6RDZ - chains R and S of the 31 polymer chains in the assembly; structure by electron microscopy, 3.50 A resolution.

# Chain R
Protein: Mitochondrial ATP synthase subunit delta
From: Polytomella sp. Pringsheim 198.80
UniProt: D7P7X6 (D7P7X6_9CHLO); numbering as in UniProt (aligned over 1-199)
Chain sequence (199 residues; numbered 1 to 199; the number before each row is that of its first residue):
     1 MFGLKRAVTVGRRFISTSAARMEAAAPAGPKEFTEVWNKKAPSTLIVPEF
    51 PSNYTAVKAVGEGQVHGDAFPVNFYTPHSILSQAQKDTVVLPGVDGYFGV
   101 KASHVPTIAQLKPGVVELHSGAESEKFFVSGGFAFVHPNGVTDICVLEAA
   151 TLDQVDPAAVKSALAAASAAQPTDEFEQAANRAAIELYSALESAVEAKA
Unresolved in the structure: 1-22

# Chain S
Protein: ATP synthase gamma chain, mitochondrial
From: Polytomella sp. Pringsheim 198.80
UniProt: Q4LDE7 (Q4LDE7_9CHLO); residue numbers follow UniProt; this construct covers 1-317
Chain sequence (317 residues; numbered 1 to 317; the number before each row is that of its first residue):
     1 MALRKAVLSLGLSQGVAAEAVLGSGMFNAVQHESVRYASNQAVKQRIRAI
    51 KNIGKITKAMKMVAASKMKNAQIAVEQSRGLVDPFVRLFGDFPAVNSNKS
   101 VVVAVTSDKGLCGGLNSNITKYTRATLATTESEGKDVVVVSIGDKGRSQL
   151 TRIESQRYQLAIADTYKVRVTFGQASLIVEELIKHNPQSYQILFNKFRSA
   201 ISFKPTVATILSPDLLEKQLEDVTGNSLDAYDIEASHERSDVLRDLTEFH
   251 LGVTLYNAMLENNCSEHASRMSAMENSTKSAGEMLGKLTLDYNRKRQATI
   301 TTELIEIIAGASALMDE
Unresolved in the structure: 1-38, 316-317

# Interface between chain R and chain S
Residue-residue contacts (99; chain R residue first):
  Glu23(R) with Asp222(S); Val223(S); Thr224(S), hydrogen bond (side chain-backbone); Gly225(S)
  Ala26(R) with Asn96(S); Leu220(S)
  Ala28(R) with Phe92(S); Ala94(S)
  Gly29(R) with Asp91(S); Pro93(S)
  Pro30(R) with Asp91(S)
  Phe33(R) with Pro93(S), hydrophobic; Thr126(S); Thr129(S)
  Val36(R) with Thr129(S)
  Trp37(R) with Ala125(S); Thr126(S); Thr129(S)
  Lys40(R) with Ala128(S); Thr129(S)
  Ala41(R) with Ala125(S), hydrophobic
  Pro42(R) with Arg124(S)
  Leu45(R) with Lys121(S)
  Ile46(R) with Tyr122(S), hydrogen bond (backbone-side chain)
  Pro48(R) with Tyr122(S), hydrophobic; Thr126(S); Pro205(S)
  Glu49(R) with Lys204(S); Pro205(S), hydrogen bond (backbone-backbone); Thr206(S); Val207(S), hydrogen bond (backbone-backbone)
  Phe50(R) with Asp91(S); Val207(S), hydrophobic
  Pro51(R) with Asp91(S); Val207(S)
  Ser52(R) with Val86(S); Asp91(S)
  Tyr54(R) with Lys196(S); Arg198(S); Lys204(S); Thr206(S)
  Thr55(R) with Asp83(S); Val86(S)
  Val57(R) with Asp83(S); Arg87(S)
  Ala59(R) with Arg87(S); Tyr231(S)
  Asn73(R) with Arg87(S), hydrogen bond
  Tyr75(R) with Gly80(S); Leu81(S), hydrophobic; Pro84(S); Arg87(S)
  Thr76(R) with Leu81(S)
  Pro77(R) with Gln77(S); Ser78(S), hydrogen bond (backbone-side chain); Leu81(S); Phe172(S), hydrophobic; Tyr256(S), hydrophobic
  Ser79(R) with Gln77(S)
  Ile80(R) with Glu76(S); Gln77(S), hydrogen bond (backbone-side chain)
  Gly93(R) with Glu234(S)
  Val94(R) with Glu234(S); Ala235(S); Ser236(S)
  Asp95(R) with Glu234(S)
  Phe98(R) with Glu234(S)
  Pro106(R) with Ala230(S); Tyr231(S); Asp232(S), hydrogen bond (backbone-backbone)
  Thr107(R) with Asp232(S)
  Ile108(R) with Leu228(S), hydrophobic; Tyr231(S), hydrophobic; Asp232(S), hydrogen bond (backbone-backbone); Ile233(S); Glu234(S), hydrogen bond (backbone-backbone); Val242(S), hydrophobic
  Ala109(R) with Glu234(S)
  Gln110(R) with Glu234(S); Ala235(S)
  Phe133(R) with Val242(S), hydrophobic; Asp245(S); Leu246(S), hydrophobic; Phe249(S), hydrophobic
  Phe135(R) with Leu88(S), hydrophobic; Leu246(S), hydrophobic
  Val136(R) with Tyr231(S)
  His137(R) with Arg87(S); Leu88(S); Tyr231(S)
  Pro138(R) with Tyr231(S)
  Val141(R) with Arg87(S)
  Asp143(R) with Pro84(S); Arg87(S), salt bridge
  Cys145(R) with Leu81(S), hydrophobic; Pro84(S), hydrophobic; Phe249(S)
  Leu147(R) with Phe172(S), hydrophobic; Phe249(S), hydrophobic
Interface residues without a listed pair, chain R (52 interface residues in all): Val47, Ala56, Lys58, His78, Gly96, Val105
Interface residues without a listed pair, chain S (50 interface residues in all): Val82, Val95, Ser132

# In short
Chain R and chain S form an interface of 52 and 50 residues respectively; the contacts include 10 hydrogen
bonds and 1 salt bridge. Polar contacts include Asp143(R)-Arg87(S), Glu23(R)-Thr224(S) and Ile46(R)-Tyr122(S).
Chain R is Mitochondrial ATP synthase subunit delta and chain S is ATP synthase gamma chain, mitochondrial,
both from Polytomella sp. Pringsheim 198.80; the structure, Cryo-EM structure of Polytomella F-ATP synthase,
Rotary substate 2A, composite map, was determined by electron microscopy (same publication as 6RD4, 6RD5,
6RD6, 6RD7, 6RD8, 6RD9 and 46 further entries).
